PDB entry 3FSZ | X-ray diffraction, 2.00 A resolution | chain A

Chain A:
Molecule: Azurin
From: Pseudomonas aeruginosa
Reference sequence: P00282 (AZUR_PSEAE); aligned to UniProt positions 21-149 over residues 1-129 (the alignment contains insertions or deletions, so no single offset holds)
Amino-acid sequence (129 residues; row label = number of the first residue in the row):
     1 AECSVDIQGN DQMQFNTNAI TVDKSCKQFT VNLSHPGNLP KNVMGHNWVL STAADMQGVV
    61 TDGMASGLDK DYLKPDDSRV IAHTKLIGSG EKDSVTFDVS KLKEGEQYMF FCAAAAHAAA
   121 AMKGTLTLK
Curated features (UniProtKB/Swiss-Prot):
  - binding site (Cu cation): His46, Cys112, His117
Disulfide bonds: Cys3-Cys26
Bound ions: Cu ion: His46, Cys112, His117
From the paper describing this entry:
  - Cu ion coordination: Cys112

Summary:
The Cu ion site is built by His46, Cys112 and His117. From UniProt: 3 Cu cation-binding residues. The paper
reports Cu ion coordination by Cys112.
Chain A is Azurin (Pseudomonas aeruginosa); the structure, Pseudomonas aeruginosa Azurin with mutated
metal-binding loop sequence (CAAAAHAAAAM), was determined by X-ray diffraction, deposited together with 3FS9,
3FSA, 3FSV, 3FSW and 3FT0.
